PDB entry 5X0X | electron microscopy, 3.97 A resolution | chains D and J of the 11 polymer chains in the assembly

== Chain D ==
Protein: Histone H2B 1.1
Organism: Xenopus laevis
UniProt: P02281 (H2B11_XENLA); residues -2 to 122 here correspond to UniProt positions 2-126 (UniProt number = residue number + 4)
Amino-acid sequence (125 residues; each row starts with the number of its first residue; numbers below 1 keep their minus sign (Pro-2 is residue -2)):
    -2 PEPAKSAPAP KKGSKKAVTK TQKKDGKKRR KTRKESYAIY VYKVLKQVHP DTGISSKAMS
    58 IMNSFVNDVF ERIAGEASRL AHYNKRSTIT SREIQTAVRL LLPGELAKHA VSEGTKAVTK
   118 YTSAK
Disordered / not traced: -2 to 28, 122

== Chain J ==
Molecule: 167-nt DNA strand
Sequence (167 nucleotides; numbered -19 to 147; the number before each row is that of its first residue; numbers below 1 keep their minus sign (DA-19 is residue -19)):
   -19 ATCGTACTTC TCGACAAGCT ATCGGATGTA TATATCTGAC ACGTGCCTGG AGACTAGGGA
    41 GTAATCCCCT TGGCGGTTAA AACGCGGGGG ACAGCGCGTA CGTGCGTTTA AGCGGTGCTA
   101 GAGCTGTCTA CGACCAATTG AGCGGCCTCG GCACCGGGAT TCTCGAT
Disordered / not traced: -19 to 0, 147

== Chain D / chain J interface ==
Pairs across the interface (14):
  Thr29(D) - DC104(J)  hydrogen bond to the phosphate
  Arg30(D) - DT28(J)  sugar contact
  Arg30(D) - DG29(J)  salt bridge to the phosphate
  Tyr39(D) - DC22(J)  phosphate contact
  Gly50(D) - DA21(J)  phosphate contact
  Ile51(D) - DA21(J)  phosphate contact
  Ser52(D) - DC20(J)  phosphate contact
  Ser53(D) - DC20(J)  hydrogen bond to the phosphate
  Arg83(D) - DA40(J)  phosphate contact
  Arg83(D) - DG41(J)  salt bridge to the phosphate
  Ser84(D) - DG39(J)  hydrogen bond to the phosphate
  Ser84(D) - DA40(J)  hydrogen bond to the phosphate
  Thr85(D) - DG39(J)  phosphate contact
  Thr85(D) - DA40(J)  hydrogen bond to the phosphate
Other interface residues (no listed pair), chain D (11 interface residues in all): Lys82
Other interface residues (no listed pair), chain J (10 interface residues in all): DC27

== In short ==
Chain D and chain J form an interface of 11 and 10 residues respectively, with 5 hydrogen bonds and 2 salt
bridges. Polar pairs include Thr29(D)-DC104(J), Ser53(D)-DC20(J) and Ser84(D)-DG39(J).
Here chain D is Histone H2B 1.1 (Xenopus laevis) and chain J is a 167-nt DNA strand. Entry 5X0X (Complex of
Snf2-Nucleosome complex with Snf2 bound to position +6 of the nucleosome) was determined by electron
microscopy (same publication as 5X0Y).
